Entry 4MWH (X-ray diffraction, 2.09 A resolution); this record covers chain A.

== Chain A ==
Protein: Casein kinase II subunit alpha
Source organism: Saccharomyces cerevisiae
Notes: EC 2.7.11.1
UniProtKB: P15790 (CSK21_YEAST); residue numbers follow UniProt; this construct covers 1-372
Amino-acid sequence (374 residues; each row starts with the number of its first residue; numbers below 1 keep their minus sign (Gly-1 is residue -1)):
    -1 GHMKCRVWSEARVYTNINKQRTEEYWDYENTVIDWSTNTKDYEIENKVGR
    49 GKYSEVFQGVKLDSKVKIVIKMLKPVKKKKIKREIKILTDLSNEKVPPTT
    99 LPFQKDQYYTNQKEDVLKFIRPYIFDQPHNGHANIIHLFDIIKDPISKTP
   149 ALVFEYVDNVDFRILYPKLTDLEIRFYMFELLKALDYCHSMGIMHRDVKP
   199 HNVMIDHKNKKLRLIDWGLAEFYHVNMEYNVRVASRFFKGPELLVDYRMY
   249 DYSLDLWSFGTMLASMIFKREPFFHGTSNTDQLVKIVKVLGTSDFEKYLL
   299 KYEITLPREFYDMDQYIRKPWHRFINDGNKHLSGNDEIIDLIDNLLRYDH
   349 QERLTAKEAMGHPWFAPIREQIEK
Not modelled in the structure: -1 to 0, 372
Sequence notes: expression tag (-1 to 0)
Bound ions: Mg2+: Asn200, Asp214 (together with ATP)
Ligand contacts: ATP (adenosine-5'-triphosphate): Val46, Gly47, Arg48, Gly49, Lys50, Tyr51, Ser52, Val54, Val67, Lys69, Ile134, Phe152, Glu153, Tyr154, Val155, Asp195, Lys197, His199, Asn200, Met202, Ile213, Asp214

== Overview ==
Ligands of chain A: ATP. Asn200 and Asp214 coordinate Mg2+.
Chain A is Casein kinase II subunit alpha (Saccharomyces cerevisiae); the structure, Crystal structure of
scCK2 alpha in complex with ATP, was determined by X-ray diffraction together with 4JQE, 4JR7 and 4LFI from
the same study.
